PDB entry 5L5I | X-ray diffraction, 2.90 A resolution | chains O and U of the 28 polymer chains in the assembly

[Chain O]
Protein: Proteasome subunit alpha type-2
Source organism: Saccharomyces cerevisiae (strain ATCC 204508 / S288c)
Notes: EC 3.4.25.1
UniProt: P23639 (PSA2_YEAST); residues 1-250 here = UniProt positions 1-250
Chain sequence (250 residues; each row starts with the number of its first residue):
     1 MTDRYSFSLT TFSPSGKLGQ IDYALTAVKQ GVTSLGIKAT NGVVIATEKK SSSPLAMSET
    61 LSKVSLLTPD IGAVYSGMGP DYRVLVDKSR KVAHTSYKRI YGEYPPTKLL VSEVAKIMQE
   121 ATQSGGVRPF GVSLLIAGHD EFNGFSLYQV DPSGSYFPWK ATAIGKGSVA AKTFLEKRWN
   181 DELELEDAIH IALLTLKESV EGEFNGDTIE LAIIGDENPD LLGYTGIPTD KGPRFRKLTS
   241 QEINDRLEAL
Curated features (UniProtKB/Swiss-Prot):
  - cross-link: Lys108 (Glycyl lysine isopeptide (Lys-Gly) (interchain with G-Cter in ubiquitin))

[Chain U]
Protein: Proteasome subunit alpha type-1
Source organism: Saccharomyces cerevisiae (strain ATCC 204508 / S288c)
Notes: EC 3.4.25.1
UniProt: P21243 (PSA1_YEAST); residues -8 to 243 here correspond to UniProt positions 1-252 (UniProt number = residue number + 9)
Chain sequence (252 residues; row label = number of the first residue in the row; numbers below 1 keep their minus sign (Met-8 is residue -8)):
    -8 MSGAAAASAA GYDRHITIFS PEGRLYQVEY AFKATNQTNI NSLAVRGKDC TVVISQKKVP
    52 DKLLDPTTVS YIFCISRTIG MVVNGPIPDA RNAALRAKAE AAEFRYKYGY DMPCDVLAKR
   112 MANLSQIYTQ RAYMRPLGVI LTFVSVDEEL GPSIYKTDPA GYYVGYKATA TGPKQQEITT
   172 NLENHFKKSK IDHINEESWE KVVEFAITHM IDALGTEFSK NDLEVGVATK DKFFTLSAEN
   232 IEERLVAIAE QD
Unresolved in the structure: -8 to 1, 243

[How chain O and chain U interact]
Pairs across the interface (65; chain O residue first):
  Asp3(O) with Tyr124(U)
  Tyr5(O) with Ile7(U); Ala123(U), hydrophobic; Tyr124(U), hydrophobic
  Leu9(O) with Ile9(U), hydrophobic; Ala123(U), hydrophobic
  Gln20(O) with Ile9(U); Phe10(U), hydrogen bond (side chain-backbone)
  Tyr23(O) with Phe10(U), hydrophobic; Ser11(U); Pro12(U), hydrophobic; Gly14(U)
  Ala24(O) with Phe10(U), hydrophobic
  Thr26(O) with Pro12(U); Glu13(U)
  Ala27(O) with Gly14(U)
  Ser52(O) with Tyr153(U), hydrogen bond
  Pro54(O) with Lys158(U), hydrogen bond (backbone-side chain); Glu174(U)
  Leu55(O) with Tyr157(U); Lys158(U), hydrogen bond (backbone-backbone); Ala159(U); Thr170(U); Leu173(U), hydrophobic; Phe177(U), hydrophobic
  Ala56(O) with Gly156(U); Tyr157(U), hydrophobic
  Met57(O) with Arg37(U); Val155(U); Gly156(U), hydrogen bond (backbone-backbone); Tyr157(U); Lys158(U)
  Thr60(O) with Tyr146(U); Val155(U); Gly156(U), hydrogen bond (side chain-backbone)
  Leu61(O) with Tyr153(U), hydrophobic; Val155(U), hydrophobic
  Met78(O) with Phe10(U), hydrophobic; Leu16(U), hydrophobic
  Pro80(O) with Gln117(U); Ala151(U); Gly152(U); Tyr153(U)
  Asp81(O) with Gln117(U)
  Arg83(O) with Ala113(U), hydrogen bond (side chain-backbone); Asn114(U); Gly152(U), hydrogen bond (side chain-backbone); Tyr154(U)
  Val84(O) with Asn114(U); Gln117(U)
  Asp87(O) with Lys110(U), salt bridge; Asn114(U)
  Gly126(O) with Arg122(U); Ala123(U), hydrogen bond (backbone-backbone)
  Val127(O) with Gln121(U); Arg122(U)
  Arg128(O) with Thr8(U); Phe10(U); Leu16(U); Thr120(U), hydrogen bond (side chain-backbone); Gln121(U), hydrogen bond (backbone-backbone)
  Pro129(O) with Phe10(U); Gln121(U)
  Phe130(O) with Gln121(U)
  Gly131(O) with Phe10(U)
Also at the interface, not in a pair above, chain O (31 interface residues in all): Met1, Thr2, Ser53, Ala121
Also at the interface, not in a pair above, chain U (34 interface residues in all): Thr160

[Overview]
31 residues of chain O and 34 residues of chain U are in contact; the contacts include 11 hydrogen bonds and 1
salt bridge. Among the polar pairs are Asp87(O)-Lys110(U), Gln20(O)-Phe10(U) and Ser52(O)-Tyr153(U).
Chain O is Proteasome subunit alpha type-2 and chain U is Proteasome subunit alpha type-1, both from
Saccharomyces cerevisiae (strain ATCC 204508 / S288c); the structure, Yeast 20S proteasome with human beta5i
(1-138) and human beta6 (97-111; 118-133) in complex with epoxyketone ..., was determined by X-ray diffraction
(same publication as 5L52, 5L54, 5L55, 5L5A, 5L5B, 5L5D and 30 further entries).
